PDB entry 5L5I | X-ray diffraction, 2.90 A resolution | chains M and b of the 28 polymer chains in the assembly

[Chain M]
Name: Proteasome subunit beta type-7
From: Saccharomyces cerevisiae (strain ATCC 204508 / S288c)
Notes: EC 3.4.25.1
UniProtKB: P30657 (PSB7_YEAST); residues -12 to 233 here correspond to UniProt positions 21-266 (UniProt number = residue number + 33)
Chain sequence (246 residues; numbered -12 to 233; the number before each row is that of its first residue; numbers below 1 keep their minus sign (Thr-12 is residue -12)):
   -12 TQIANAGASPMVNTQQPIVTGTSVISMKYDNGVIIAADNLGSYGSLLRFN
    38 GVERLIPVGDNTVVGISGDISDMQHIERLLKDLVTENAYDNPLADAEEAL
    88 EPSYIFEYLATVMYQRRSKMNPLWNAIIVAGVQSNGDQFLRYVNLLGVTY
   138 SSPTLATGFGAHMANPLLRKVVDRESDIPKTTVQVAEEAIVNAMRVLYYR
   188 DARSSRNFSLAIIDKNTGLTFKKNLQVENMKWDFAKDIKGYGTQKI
Disordered / not traced: -12 to 0

[Chain b]
Name: Proteasome subunit beta type-1
From: Saccharomyces cerevisiae (strain ATCC 204508 / S288c)
Notes: EC 3.4.25.1
UniProtKB: P38624 (PSB1_YEAST); residues 1-196 here correspond to UniProt positions 20-215 (UniProt number = residue number + 19)
Chain sequence (196 residues; row label = number of the first residue in the row):
     1 TSIMAVTFKDGVILGADSRTTTGAYIANRVTDKLTRVHDKIWCCRSGSAA
    51 DTQAIADIVQYHLELYTSQYGTPSTETAASVFKELCYENKDNLTAGIIVA
   101 GYDDKNKGEVYTIPLGGSVHKLPYAIAGSGSTFIYGYCDKNFRENMSKEE
   151 TVDFIKHSLSQAIKWDGSSGGVIRMVVLTAAGVERLIFYPDEYEQL
UniProt features mapped onto this chain:
  - active site: Thr1 (Nucleophile)

[How chain M and chain b interact]
Pairs across the interface - 61 pairs, chain M then chain b:
  Ser32(M) with Trp165(b); Asp166(b); Gly167(b), hydrogen bond (backbone-backbone)
  Leu33(M) with Phe133(b), hydrophobic; Trp165(b)
  Leu34(M) with Lys164(b); Trp165(b), hydrogen bond (backbone-backbone); Gly167(b)
  Arg35(M) with Trp165(b)
  Phe146(M) with Ala24(b); Tyr25(b)
  Tyr185(M) with Glu194(b), hydrogen bond
  Tyr186(M) with Ile26(b); Arg29(b)
  Arg187(M) with Ala24(b); Tyr25(b); Ile26(b), hydrogen bond (backbone-backbone); Ala27(b), hydrogen bond (side chain-backbone); Asn28(b); Arg29(b)
  Asp188(M) with Ala24(b); Ile26(b)
  Ala189(M) with Arg19(b); Ala24(b), hydrogen bond (backbone-backbone); Ile26(b); Gly167(b)
  Arg190(M) with Gly167(b)
  Arg193(M) with Asp191(b), salt bridge; Glu194(b), salt bridge
  Lys218(M) with Arg29(b), hydrogen bond (backbone-side chain)
  Trp219(M) with Arg29(b); Gly171(b); Val172(b), hydrophobic; Tyr189(b); Pro190(b)
  Asp220(M) with Tyr189(b), hydrogen bond
  Phe221(M) with Arg29(b)
  Ala222(M) with Val30(b), hydrophobic; Arg174(b), hydrogen bond (backbone-side chain); Ile187(b)
  Lys223(M) with Ile187(b); Tyr189(b)
  Ile225(M) with Val30(b), hydrophobic; Arg174(b)
  Lys226(M) with Asp32(b); Arg185(b)
  Gly227(M) with Asp32(b), hydrogen bond (backbone-side chain)
  Tyr228(M) with Thr35(b); Arg45(b); Gln53(b), hydrogen bond (side chain-backbone); Ala56(b); Asp57(b), hydrogen bond
  Gln231(M) with Asp32(b); Leu34(b); Thr35(b); Arg36(b), hydrogen bond (side chain-backbone); Trp42(b); Arg185(b)
  Ile233(M) with Arg36(b); Trp42(b); Arg185(b), hydrogen bond (backbone-side chain)
Also at the interface, not in a pair above, chain M (27 interface residues in all): Asn37, Met150, Met217
Also at the interface, not in a pair above, chain b (35 interface residues in all): Thr21, Gly23, Ile163, Ser168

[Summary]
Chain M and chain b form an interface of 27 and 35 residues respectively; the contacts include 14 hydrogen
bonds and 2 salt bridges. Polar pairs include Arg193(M)-Asp191(b), Arg193(M)-Glu194(b) and
Tyr185(M)-Glu194(b). From UniProt: active-site residue Thr1(b) on chain b.
Here chain M is Proteasome subunit beta type-7 and chain b is Proteasome subunit beta type-1, both from
Saccharomyces cerevisiae (strain ATCC 204508 / S288c). Entry 5L5I (Yeast 20S proteasome with human beta5i
(1-138) and human beta6 (97-111; 118-133) in complex with epoxyketone ...) was determined by X-ray
diffraction, deposited together with 5L52, 5L54, 5L55, 5L5A, 5L5B, 5L5D and 30 further entries.
